Entry 1Y7D (X-ray diffraction, 1.90 A resolution); this record covers chains A and D of the 4 polymer chains in the assembly.

== Chain A ==
Molecule: Hemoglobin alpha chain
From: Homo sapiens
UniProt: P69905 (HBA_HUMAN); residue numbers follow UniProt; this construct covers 1-141
Sequence (141 residues; numbered 1 to 141; the number before each row is that of its first residue):
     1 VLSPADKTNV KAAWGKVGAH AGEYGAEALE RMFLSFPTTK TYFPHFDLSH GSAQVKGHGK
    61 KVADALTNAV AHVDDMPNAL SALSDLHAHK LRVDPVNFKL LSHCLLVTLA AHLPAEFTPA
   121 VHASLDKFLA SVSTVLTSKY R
Metal / ion sites: heme Fe near His-87 (its only coordinating residue here)
Small-molecule neighbours: heme (HEM): Met-32, Thr-39, Tyr-42, Phe-43, His-45, Phe-46, His-58, Lys-61, Val-62, Ala-65, Leu-66, Leu-83, Leu-86, His-87, Leu-91, Val-93, Asn-97, Phe-98, Leu-101, Val-132, Ser-133, Leu-136
Curated features (UniProtKB/Swiss-Prot):
  - site: Lys-61 (Not glycated)
  - natural variant: Asp-6 (A6D: In J-Toronto; this construct carries the variant), Ala-13 (A13D: In J-Paris 1/J-Aljezur), Glu-27 (A27E: In Shenyang; this construct carries the variant), Lys-61 (K61N: In Zambia; deletion: In Clinic), Asp-64 (A64D: In Pontoise; this construct carries the variant), Asp-75 (D75A: In Lille; D75G: In Chapel Hill; D75N: In G-Pest), Ala-111 (A111D: In Petah Tikva)

== Chain D ==
Molecule: Hemoglobin beta chain
From: Homo sapiens
UniProt: P68871 (HBB_HUMAN); residues 1-146 here = UniProt positions 1-146
Sequence (146 residues; row label = number of the first residue in the row):
     1 MHLTPEEKSA VTALWGKVNV DEVGGEALGR LLVVYPWTQR FFESFGDLST PDAVMGNPKV
    61 KAHGKKVLGA FSDGLAHLDN LKGTFATLSE LHCDKLHVDG ENFRLLGNVL VCVLAHHFGK
   121 EFTPPVQAAY QKVVAGVANA LAHKYH
Differences from the reference sequence: engineered mutation Met-1 (Val in P68871), Gly-100 (Pro in P68871)
Metal / ion sites: heme Fe near His-92 (its only coordinating residue here)
Small-molecule neighbours: heme (HEM): Leu-31, Thr-38, Phe-41, Phe-42, Phe-45, His-63, Lys-66, Val-67, Ala-70, Phe-71, Phe-85, Leu-88, Leu-91, His-92, Leu-96, Val-98, Asn-102, Phe-103, Leu-106, Val-137, Leu-141
Curated features (UniProtKB/Swiss-Prot):
  - natural variant: Leu-3 (H3L: In Graz; this construct carries the variant), Glu-7 (E7A: In G-Makassar; E7K: In Hb C; E7Q: In Machida; E7V: In SKCA), Lys-8 (E8K: In G-Siriraj; this construct carries the variant), Val-11 (A11V: In Iraq-Halabja; this construct carries the variant), Gly-16 (W16G: In Randwick; this construct carries the variant), Val-23 (E23V: In D-Granada; this construct carries the variant), Gly-24 (V24G: In Miyashiro; this construct carries the variant), Gly-25 (G25D: In Moscva; G25R: In Riverdale-Bronx; G25V: In Savannah), Leu-32 (L32P: In Yokohama), Val-33 (L33V: In Muscat; this construct carries the variant), Arg-40 (Q40R: In Tianshui; this construct carries the variant), Phe-42 (F42Y: In Mequon; deletion: In Bruxelles), 11 further natural variant entries in UniProt

== Interface between chain A and chain D ==
Residue-residue contacts - 29 pairs, chain A then chain D:
  Pro-37(A) with His-146(D)
  Thr-38(A) with Asp-99(D); Gly-100(D); Tyr-145(D)
  Lys-40(A) with His-146(D), hydrogen bond (side chain-backbone)
  Thr-41(A) with His-97(D); Val-98(D); Asp-99(D); Tyr-145(D)
  Tyr-42(A) with Arg-40(D); Asp-99(D), hydrogen bond
  Pro-44(A) with His-97(D)
  Leu-91(A) with Arg-40(D), hydrogen bond (backbone-side chain)
  Arg-92(A) with Trp-37(D); Arg-40(D), hydrogen bond (backbone-side chain); Glu-43(D), salt bridge
  Asp-94(A) with Trp-37(D), hydrogen bond; Asp-99(D); Glu-101(D); Leu-105(D)
  Pro-95(A) with Trp-37(D)
  Val-96(A) with Glu-101(D)
  Asn-97(A) with Asp-99(D)
  Tyr-140(A) with Pro-36(D); Trp-37(D), hydrophobic
  Arg-141(A) with Val-34(D), hydrogen bond (side chain-backbone); Tyr-35(D); Pro-36(D); Trp-37(D)
Other interface residues (no listed pair), chain D (15 interface residues in all): Gln-39

== Overview ==
Chain A and chain D form an interface of 14 and 15 residues respectively, with 6 hydrogen bonds and 1 salt
bridge. Polar contacts include Arg-92(A)/Glu-43(D), Lys-40(A)/His-146(D) and Tyr-42(A)/Asp-99(D). Chain A
binds heme. Chain D binds heme.
Here chain A is Hemoglobin alpha chain and chain D is Hemoglobin beta chain, both from Homo sapiens. Entry
1Y7D (T-To-T(High) quaternary transitions in human hemoglobin: betaP100G deoxy low-salt (1 test set)) was
determined by X-ray diffraction together with 1XXT, 1XY0, 1XZ5, 1XZ7, 1XZU, 1XZV and 45 further entries from
the same study.
